1FIU - chains L and D of the 12 polymer chains in the assembly; structure by X-ray diffraction, 1.60 A resolution.

Chain L:
Molecule: 7-nt DNA strand
Sequence (7 nucleotides; numbered 5 to 11; the number before each row is that of its first residue):
     5 CCGGCGC
Bound ions: Mg2+ site 1: DC5 (together with acetic acid) (shared with Asp140(D) of chain D)

Chain D:
Name: Type II restriction enzyme ngomi
From: Neisseria gonorrhoeae
Notes: EC 3.1.21.4
Reference sequence: P31032 (T2NM_NEIGO); residues 1-286 here = UniProt positions 1-286
Sequence (286 residues; each row starts with the number of its first residue):
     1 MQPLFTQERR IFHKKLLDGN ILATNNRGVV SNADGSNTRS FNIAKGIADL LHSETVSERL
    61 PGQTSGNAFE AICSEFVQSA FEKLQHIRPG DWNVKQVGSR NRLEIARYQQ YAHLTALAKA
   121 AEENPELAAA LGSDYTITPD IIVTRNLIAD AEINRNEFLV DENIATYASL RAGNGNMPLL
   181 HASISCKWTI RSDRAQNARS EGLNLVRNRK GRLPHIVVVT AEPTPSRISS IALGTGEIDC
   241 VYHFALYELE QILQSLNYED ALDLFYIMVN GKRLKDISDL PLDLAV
Sequence notes: conflict Gln2 (Asn in P31032)
Swiss-Prot annotation at these positions:
  - binding site (Mg(2+)): Asp140, Cys186
Bound ions: Mg2+ site 1: Asp140 (together with acetic acid) (shared with DC5(L) of chain L); Mg2+ site 2: Asp140, Cys186 (together with acetic acid) (shared with DC5(L) of chain L)

Chain L / chain D interface:
Pairs across the interface (24; chain L residue first):
  DC5(L) - Gln63(D)  base contact
  DC5(L) - Gly66(D)  phosphate contact
  DC5(L) - Glu70(D)  sugar contact
  DC5(L) - Asp140(D)  phosphate contact
  DC5(L) - Lys187(D)  salt bridge to the phosphate
  DC5(L) - Asn197(D)  hydrogen bond to the phosphate
  DC6(L) - Gly62(D)  sugar contact
  DC6(L) - Ser65(D)  sugar contact
  DC6(L) - Gly66(D)  phosphate contact
  DC6(L) - Lys187(D)  phosphate contact
  DC6(L) - Trp188(D)  hydrogen bond to the phosphate
  DC6(L) - Thr189(D)  sugar contact
  DC6(L) - Arg194(D)  base contact
  DG7(L) - Ser31(D)  phosphate contact
  DG7(L) - Arg59(D)  salt bridge to the phosphate
  DG7(L) - Thr189(D)  hydrogen bond to the phosphate
  DG7(L) - Arg191(D)  base contact
  DG7(L) - Arg194(D)  hydrogen bond to the base
  DG8(L) - Arg59(D)  salt bridge to the phosphate
  DG8(L) - Arg191(D)  hydrogen bond to the base
  DC9(L) - Asp34(D)  hydrogen bond to the base
  DC9(L) - Ser36(D)  base contact
  DC9(L) - Arg191(D)  base contact
  DC9(L) - Arg227(D)  base contact
Also at the interface, not in a pair above, chain D (18 interface residues in all): Cys186

Summary:
The interface between chain L and chain D involves 5 residues on one side and 18 on the other; the contacts
include 6 hydrogen bonds and 3 salt bridges. Polar contacts include DG7(L)-Arg194(D), DG8(L)-Arg191(D) and
DC9(L)-Asp34(D).
Chain L is a 7-nt DNA strand and chain D is Type II restriction enzyme ngomi (Neisseria gonorrhoeae); the
structure, Tetrameric restriction endonuclease ngomiv in complex with cleaved DNA, was determined by X-ray
diffraction.
